PDB entry 8ACQ | electron microscopy, 2.54 A resolution | chains A and B of the 6 polymer chains in the assembly

[Chain A (and B)]
Protein: S-layer protein SlpA
From: Deinococcus radiodurans R1
Notes: chain B of this document is another copy of the same molecule, construct and numbering; everything in this record applies to it too
UniProt: Q9RRB6 (SLPA_DEIRA); the author numbering skips numbers that UniProt does not, so the offset changes along the chain: 0-219 = UniProt 1-220; 221-1167 = UniProt 221-1167
Amino-acid sequence (1167 residues; numbered 0 to 1167; 1 number in that range is skipped by the numbering (no residue carries it; nothing is unmodelled there); the number before each row is that of its first residue; numbering starts at 0):
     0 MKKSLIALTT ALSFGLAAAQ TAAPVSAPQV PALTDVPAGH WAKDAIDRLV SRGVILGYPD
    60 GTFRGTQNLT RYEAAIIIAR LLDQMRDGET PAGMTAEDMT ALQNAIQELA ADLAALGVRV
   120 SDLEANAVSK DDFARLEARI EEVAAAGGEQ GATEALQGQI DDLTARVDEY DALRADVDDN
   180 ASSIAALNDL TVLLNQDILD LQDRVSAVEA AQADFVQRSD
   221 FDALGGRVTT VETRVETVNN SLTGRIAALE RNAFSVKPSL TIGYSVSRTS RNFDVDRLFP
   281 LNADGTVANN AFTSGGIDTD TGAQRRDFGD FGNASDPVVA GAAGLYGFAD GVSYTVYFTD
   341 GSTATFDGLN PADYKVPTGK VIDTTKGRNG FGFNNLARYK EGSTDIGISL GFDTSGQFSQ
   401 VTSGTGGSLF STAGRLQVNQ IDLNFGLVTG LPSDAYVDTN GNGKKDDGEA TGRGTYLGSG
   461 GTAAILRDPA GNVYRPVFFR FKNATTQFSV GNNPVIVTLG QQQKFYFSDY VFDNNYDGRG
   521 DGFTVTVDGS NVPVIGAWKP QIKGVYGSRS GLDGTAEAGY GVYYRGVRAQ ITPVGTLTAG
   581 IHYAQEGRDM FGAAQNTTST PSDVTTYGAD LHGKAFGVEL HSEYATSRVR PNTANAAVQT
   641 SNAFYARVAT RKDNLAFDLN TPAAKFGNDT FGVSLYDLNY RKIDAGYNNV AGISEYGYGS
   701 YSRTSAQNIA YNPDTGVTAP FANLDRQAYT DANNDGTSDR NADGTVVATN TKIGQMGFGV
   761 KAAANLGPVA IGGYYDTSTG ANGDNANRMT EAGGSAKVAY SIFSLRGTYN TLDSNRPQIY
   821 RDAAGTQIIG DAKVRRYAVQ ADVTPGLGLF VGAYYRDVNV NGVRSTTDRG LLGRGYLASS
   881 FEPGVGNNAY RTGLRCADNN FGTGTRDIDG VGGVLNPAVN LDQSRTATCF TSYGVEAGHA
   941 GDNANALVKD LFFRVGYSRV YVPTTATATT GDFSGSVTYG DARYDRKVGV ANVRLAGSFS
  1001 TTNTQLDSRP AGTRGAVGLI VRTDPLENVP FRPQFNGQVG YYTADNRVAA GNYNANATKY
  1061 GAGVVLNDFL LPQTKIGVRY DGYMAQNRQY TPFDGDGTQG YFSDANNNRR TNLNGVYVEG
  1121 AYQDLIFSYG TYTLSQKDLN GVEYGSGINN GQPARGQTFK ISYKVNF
Not modelled in the structure: 0-217
Curated features (UniProtKB/Swiss-Prot):
  - binding site (Cu(2+)): Asp274, Asp276, Arg305, Phe308, Asp310, Glu381, Asp513, Asn515, Arg549, Gly551, Asp553, Gly559, Gly716
  - binding site (Fe(3+)): Asp438, Asn442, Lys444, Asp446, Glu449
  - binding site (deinoxanthin): Ser622
Ion coordination: Cu ion site 1: Asp274, Asp276, Arg305, Phe308, Asp310; Cu ion site 2: Glu381 (shared with Arg549(B), Gly551(B), Gly559(B) of chain B); Fe ion: Asp438, Asn442, Lys444, Asp446; Cu ion site 3: Asp513, Asn515, Gly716; Cu ion site 4: Arg549, Gly551, Gly559 (shared with 1 residue of chain C)
Small-molecule neighbours:
  - JPI ((3S,5R,6R)-5-[(3S,7R,12S,16S,20S)-3,7,12,16,20,24-hexamethyl-24-oxidanyl-pentacosyl]-4,4,6-trimethyl-cyclohexane-1,3-diol): Pro494, Val527, Asp528, Gly529, Val532, Pro540, Gln541, Ile542, Ala569, Gln570, Ile571, Ala579, Gly580, Ile581, Ala609, Asp610, Leu611, Ser622, Glu623, Tyr624, Phe644
  - JPX / JQ6, molecule 1: Val266, Arg268, Thr1074, Lys1075, Ile1076, Val1118, Gly1120, Ala1121, Tyr1122, Phe1127, Tyr1129, Gln1157, Phe1159
  - JPX / JQ6, molecule 2: Val495, Val497, Phe523, Val525, Ile542, Gly544, Val545, Tyr546, Tyr563, Arg565, Gly566, Tyr583, Gln585, Glu586, Gly587, Arg588, Asp589, Ser602, Asp603, Thr605, Tyr607, Arg628, Arg630

[Chain A / chain B interface]
Contacting residue pairs - 176 pairs, chain A then chain B:
  Phe221(A) with Phe221(B), hydrophobic
  Leu224(A) with Leu224(B), hydrophobic
  Val228(A) with Arg227(B); Val228(B), hydrophobic
  Thr229(A) with Arg227(B)
  Val231(A) with Val231(B), hydrophobic
  Glu232(A) with Arg227(B); Val231(B)
  Val235(A) with Arg234(B); Val235(B), hydrophobic
  Glu236(A) with Arg234(B), salt bridge
  Asn239(A) with Arg234(B); Val238(B)
  Leu242(A) with Leu242(B), hydrophobic
  Thr243(A) with Leu242(B); Arg245(B)
  Ile246(A) with Leu242(B), hydrophobic; Arg245(B); Ile246(B), hydrophobic; Leu249(B), hydrophobic
  Leu249(A) with Leu249(B), hydrophobic
  Glu250(A) with Arg245(B), salt bridge; Leu249(B)
  Phe254(A) with Asn252(B)
  Ser255(A) with Asn252(B)
  Val256(A) with Asn252(B); Phe398(B)
  Pro258(A) with Phe398(B), hydrophobic
  Leu260(A) with Phe488(B), hydrophobic
  Ile262(A) with Phe488(B), hydrophobic
  Tyr264(A) with Leu499(B), hydrophobic; Asp521(B); Tyr546(B), hydrogen bond; Ser548(B); Tyr563(B)
  Val266(A) with Tyr546(B); Tyr563(B)
  Arg268(A) with Tyr563(B); Asp589(B), salt bridge; Met590(B); Phe591(B)
  Thr269(A) with Phe591(B)
  Asn289(A) with Ser408(B)
  Asn290(A) with Ser408(B)
  Ala291(A) with Ser408(B)
  Ala377(A) with Phe591(B), hydrophobic
  Arg378(A) with Phe591(B)
  Tyr379(A) with Tyr560(B); Gly561(B); Tyr563(B), hydrogen bond; Asp589(B), hydrogen bond; Phe591(B), hydrophobic
  Glu381(A) with Gly551(B); Leu552(B); Asp553(B), hydrogen bond (side chain-backbone); Gly559(B); Tyr560(B); Gly561(B); Tyr563(B)
  Gly382(A) with Ser548(B), hydrogen bond (backbone-side chain); Gly551(B); Leu552(B); Tyr563(B), hydrogen bond (backbone-side chain)
  Ser383(A) with Asp521(B); Leu552(B)
  Thr384(A) with Leu499(B); Gly500(B); Gln501(B), hydrogen bond (backbone-side chain); Asp521(B), hydrogen bond (backbone-side chain); Gly522(B)
  Asp385(A) with Gln501(B)
  Ile386(A) with Asn483(B); Gln501(B)
  Ile388(A) with Leu423(B), hydrophobic; Phe481(B), hydrophobic; Asn483(B)
  Leu390(A) with Phe425(B), hydrophobic; Phe479(B), hydrophobic
  Phe392(A) with Phe254(B), hydrophobic
  Thr429(A) with Phe479(B)
  Tyr456(A) with Tyr456(B)
  Leu457(A) with Val437(B), hydrophobic; Tyr456(B), hydrogen bond (backbone-side chain)
  Ala463(A) with Asp438(B); Thr439(B)
  Ala464(A) with Val437(B), hydrophobic; Asp438(B)
  Ile465(A) with Tyr436(B); Val437(B); Asp438(B), hydrogen bond (backbone-backbone)
  Leu466(A) with Leu431(B), hydrophobic; Tyr436(B); Gly452(B); Phe478(B), hydrophobic
  Arg467(A) with Ala435(B); Tyr436(B), hydrogen bond; Gly443(B), hydrogen bond (side chain-backbone)
  Asp468(A) with Pro432(B); Asp434(B)
  Pro469(A) with Asp434(B); Tyr436(B)
  Ala470(A) with Lys482(B)
  Asn472(A) with Arg480(B), hydrogen bond; Phe481(B); Lys482(B)
  Val473(A) with Phe479(B); Arg480(B); Phe481(B), hydrogen bond (backbone-backbone)
  Tyr474(A) with Leu431(B), hydrophobic; Pro432(B); Phe479(B); Arg480(B)
  Arg475(A) with Phe478(B); Phe479(B), hydrogen bond (backbone-backbone); Phe481(B)
  Pro476(A) with Tyr456(B); Val477(B); Phe478(B)
  Val477(A) with Leu427(B), hydrophobic; Val477(B), hydrogen bond (backbone-backbone); Phe478(B); Phe479(B)
  Val1065(A) with Leu409(B); Phe410(B), hydrophobic
  Leu1071(A) with Pro494(B), hydrophobic; Val495(B), hydrophobic
  Gln1073(A) with Ala413(B); Leu416(B)
  Lys1075(A) with Phe410(B); Ser411(B)
  Gly1077(A) with Leu409(B)
  Tyr1117(A) with Ser408(B); Leu409(B), hydrophobic
  Glu1119(A) with Gly407(B); Ser408(B), hydrogen bond (side chain-backbone); Leu409(B), hydrogen bond (side chain-backbone); Phe410(B)
  Gly1120(A) with Phe410(B)
  Ala1121(A) with Phe410(B), hydrophobic; Thr412(B)
  Tyr1122(A) with Val490(B), hydrophobic; Gly491(B); Val495(B), hydrogen bond (side chain-backbone)
  Gln1123(A) with Thr412(B); Leu416(B); Gln417(B); Gly491(B); Asn492(B)
  Asp1124(A) with Ser403(B), hydrogen bond; Gly404(B); Thr405(B); Thr412(B), hydrogen bond; Gly414(B), hydrogen bond (side chain-backbone); Arg415(B); Leu416(B), hydrogen bond (side chain-backbone)
  Leu1125(A) with Val497(B), hydrophobic
  Ile1126(A) with Gly406(B); Gly407(B)
  Phe1127(A) with Val497(B), hydrophobic
  Phe1159(A) with Tyr546(B), hydrophobic
  Ile1161(A) with Leu499(B), hydrophobic; Phe523(B), hydrophobic
  Tyr1163(A) with Ser403(B); Gln417(B); Asn419(B), hydrogen bond; Val490(B)
  Lys1164(A) with Ser403(B); Gly404(B), hydrogen bond (backbone-backbone)
  Val1165(A) with Val401(B), hydrophobic; Thr402(B)
  Asn1166(A) with Val401(B); Thr402(B), hydrogen bond (backbone-backbone)
  Phe1167(A) with Phe398(B); Gln400(B); Val401(B), hydrophobic; Ile421(B), hydrophobic
Also at the interface, not in a pair above, chain A (88 interface residues in all): Gly225, Ala247, Ala253, Lys380, Gly458, Ser459, Thr462, Gly471, Ile1076, Val1078
Also at the interface, not in a pair above, chain B (86 interface residues in all): Thr230, Val428, Thr455, Ser489, Arg549

[Summary]
Chain A and chain B form an interface of 88 and 86 residues respectively, with 26 hydrogen bonds and 3 salt
bridges. Polar contacts include Glu236(A)-Arg234(B), Glu250(A)-Arg245(B) and Arg268(A)-Asp589(B). Bound to
chain A: compound JPI and JPX / JQ6.
Both chains are S-layer protein SlpA (Deinococcus radiodurans R1). Entry 8ACQ (S-layer Deinoxanthin-Binding
Complex (SDBC), subunit DR_2577 assembled with its SOD DR_0644) was determined by electron microscopy (same
publication as 8ACA and 8AGD).
